Entry 6V47 (X-ray diffraction, 2.80 A resolution); this record covers chains C and E of the 6 polymer chains in the assembly.

Chain C (and E):
Protein: Hemagglutinin HA1 chain
Source organism: Influenza A virus (A/duck/Memphis/546/1974(H11N9))
Notes: chain E of this document is another copy of the same molecule, construct and numbering; everything in this record applies to it too
UniProtKB: Q0A426 (Q0A426_9INFA); residues 1-326 here correspond to UniProt positions 17-342 (UniProt number = residue number + 16)
Sequence (326 residues; each row starts with the number of its first residue):
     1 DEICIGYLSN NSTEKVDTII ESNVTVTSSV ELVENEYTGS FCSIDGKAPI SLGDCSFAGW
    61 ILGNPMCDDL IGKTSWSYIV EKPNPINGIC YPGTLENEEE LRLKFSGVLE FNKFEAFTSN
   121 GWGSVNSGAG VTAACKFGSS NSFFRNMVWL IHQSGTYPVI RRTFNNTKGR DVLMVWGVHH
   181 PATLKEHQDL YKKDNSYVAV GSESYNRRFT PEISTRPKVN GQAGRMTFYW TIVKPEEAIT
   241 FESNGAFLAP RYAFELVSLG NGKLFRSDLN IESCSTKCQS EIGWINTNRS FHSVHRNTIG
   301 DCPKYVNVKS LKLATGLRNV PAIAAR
Disordered / not traced: 322-326
Disulfide bonds: Cys42-Cys274, Cys55-Cys67, Cys90-Cys135, Cys278-Cys302
Covalent attachments: N-acetylglucosamine (NAG) linked to Asn23
Reported in the primary citation:
  - post-translational modification sites: Asn23

Interface between chain C and chain E:
Residue-residue contacts - 17 pairs, chain C then chain E:
  Glu212(C) - Asn206(E)
  Glu212(C) - Arg208(E)
  Ile213(C) - Arg208(E)  hydrogen bond (backbone-side chain)
  Ser214(C) - Ala199(E)
  Ser214(C) - Glu242(E)
  Thr215(C) - Thr240(E)
  Thr215(C) - Glu242(E)
  Arg216(C) - Asn206(E)  hydrogen bond
  Pro217(C) - Gly201(E)
  Pro217(C) - Ser202(E)
  Pro217(C) - Glu203(E)
  Pro217(C) - Ala238(E)
  Pro217(C) - Thr240(E)
  Val219(C) - Glu203(E)
  Arg225(C) - Ser202(E)  hydrogen bond (side chain-backbone)
  Arg225(C) - Glu203(E)
  Arg225(C) - Asn206(E)
Also at the interface, not in a pair above, chain C (10 interface residues in all): His180, Lys218
Also at the interface, not in a pair above, chain E (10 interface residues in all): Arg207

Summary:
Chain C and chain E each contribute 10 residues to their interface, with 3 hydrogen bonds. Among the polar
pairs are Ile213(C)-Arg208(E), Arg216(C)-Asn206(E) and Arg225(C)-Ser202(E). N-acetylglucosamine is covalently
linked to Asn23(C). The paper reports a modification site at Asn23(C).
Both chains are Hemagglutinin HA1 chain (Influenza A virus (A/duck/Memphis/546/1974(H11N9))). Entry 6V47 (The
crystal structure of hemagglutinin from A/duck/Memphis/546/1974 (H11N9)) was determined by X-ray diffraction,
deposited together with 6V44, 6V46, 6V48 and 6V49.
